8T1G - chains F and H of the 12 polymer chains in the assembly; structure by X-ray diffraction, 3.50 A resolution.

# Chain F
Protein: Hemagglutinin HA2
Organism: Influenza A virus
UniProt: A0A8E4VRS4 (A0A8E4VRS4_9INFA); residues 1-174 here correspond to UniProt positions 340-513 (UniProt number = residue number + 339)
Sequence (210 residues; row label = number of the first residue in the row):
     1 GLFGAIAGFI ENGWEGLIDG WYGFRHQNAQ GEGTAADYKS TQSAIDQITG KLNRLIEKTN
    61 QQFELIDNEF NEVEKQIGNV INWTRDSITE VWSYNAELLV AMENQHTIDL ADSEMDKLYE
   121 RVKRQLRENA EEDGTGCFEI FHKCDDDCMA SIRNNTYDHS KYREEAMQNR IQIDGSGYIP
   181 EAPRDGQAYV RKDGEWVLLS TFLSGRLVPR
Not modelled in the structure: 1-3, 209-210
Differences from the reference sequence: conflict Leu55 (Ile394 in A0A8E4VRS4); expression tag (175-210)
Cystine bridges: Cys144-Cys148
Covalent attachments: N-acetylglucosamine (NAG) linked to Asn82, Asn154

# Chain H
Protein: 1E11 Fab Heavy chain
Organism: Homo sapiens
Notes: antibody fragment or engineered binder
Sequence (232 residues; numbered 1 to 218 plus 14 insertion-coded residues; the number before each row is that of its first residue; a row labelled like 82A-82C holds insertion residues (82A, then the next letters in order)):
     1 QVQLQESGPG LVKPSETLSL TCTVSGASVS SYFWSWIRQP AGKALEWIGR IYTSGNTKSN
    61 PSLESRVTMS LDASKDQFSL KL
82A-82C TSV
    83 TAADTAVYYC AAGRLDYS
100A-100K DTTGYYKPPPL
   101 DYWGQGALVT VSSASTKGPS VFPLAPSSKS TSGGTAALGC LVKDYFPEPV TVSWNSGALT
   161 SGVHTFPAVL QSSGLYSLSS VVTVPSSSLG TQTYICNVNH KPSNTKVDKK VEPKSCDK
Not modelled in the structure: 216-218
Cystine bridges: Cys22-Cys92, Cys140-Cys196

# Chain F / chain H interface
Pairs across the interface (16):
  Ile18(F) with Tyr99(H); Thr100B(H), hydrogen bond (backbone-side chain); Tyr100E(H)
  Asp19(F) with Tyr52(H); Tyr100E(H); Tyr100F(H), hydrogen bond (backbone-side chain)
  Gly20(F) with Tyr100F(H)
  Trp21(F) with Thr100B(H)
  Tyr38(F) with Tyr52(H), hydrogen bond; Gly55(H); Asn56(H); Tyr100F(H)
  Thr41(F) with Tyr100F(H)
  Gln42(F) with Lys58(H); Tyr100F(H), hydrogen bond (side chain-backbone)
  Ile45(F) with Tyr100F(H), hydrophobic
Other interface residues (no listed pair), chain F (9 interface residues in all): Ala36
Other interface residues (no listed pair), chain H (10 interface residues in all): Ser54, Thr100C

# Summary
9 residues of chain F and 10 residues of chain H are in contact, with 4 hydrogen bonds. Among the polar pairs
are Ile18(F)-Thr100B(H), Asp19(F)-Tyr100F(H) and Tyr38(F)-Tyr52(H). Covalently linked N-acetylglucosamine: at
Asn82(F) and Asn154(F).
Here chain F is Hemagglutinin HA2 (Influenza A virus) and chain H is 1E11 Fab Heavy chain (Homo sapiens).
Entry 8T1G (The crystal structure of hemagglutinin form a h7n9 influenza virus (a/shanghai/1/2013) in complex
with antibody 1E11) was determined by X-ray diffraction, deposited together with 8VEB, 8VED, 8VEE and 8VEF.
